PDB entry 5LH9 | X-ray diffraction, 1.95 A resolution | chains B and C of the 4 polymer chains in the assembly

[Chain B (and C)]
Molecule: Omega transaminase
From: Pseudomonas sp
Notes: EC 2.6.1.18; chain C of this document is another copy of the same molecule, construct and numbering; everything in this record applies to it too
Sequence (458 residues; row label = number of the first residue in the row; numbers below 1 keep their minus sign (Met-8 is residue -8)):
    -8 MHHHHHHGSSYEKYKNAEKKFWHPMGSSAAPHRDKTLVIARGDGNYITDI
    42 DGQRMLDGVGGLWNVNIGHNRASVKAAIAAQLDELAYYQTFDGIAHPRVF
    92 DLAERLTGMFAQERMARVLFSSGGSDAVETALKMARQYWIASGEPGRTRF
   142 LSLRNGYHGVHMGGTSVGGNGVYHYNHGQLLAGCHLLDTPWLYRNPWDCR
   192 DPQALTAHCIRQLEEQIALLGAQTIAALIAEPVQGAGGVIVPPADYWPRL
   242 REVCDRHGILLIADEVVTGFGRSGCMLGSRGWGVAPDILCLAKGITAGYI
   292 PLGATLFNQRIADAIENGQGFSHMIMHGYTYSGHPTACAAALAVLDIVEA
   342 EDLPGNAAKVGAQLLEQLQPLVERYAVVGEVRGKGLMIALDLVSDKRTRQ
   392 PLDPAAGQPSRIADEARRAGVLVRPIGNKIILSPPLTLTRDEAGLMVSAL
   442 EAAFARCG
Disordered / not traced: -8 to 2
Glycans and other covalent adducts: pyridoxal phosphate (PLP) linked to Lys284
Small-molecule neighbours: pyridoxal phosphate (PLP): Gly114, Gly115, Ser116, Val119, Tyr148, His149, Gly150, Glu222, Asp255, Val257, Val258

[Chain B / chain C interface]
Contacting residue pairs - 289 pairs, chain B then chain C:
  Tyr5(B) - Pro88(C)
  Tyr5(B) - Arg89(C)
  Tyr5(B) - Phe91(C)  hydrophobic
  Tyr5(B) - Asp92(C)  hydrogen bond
  Glu9(B) - Arg108(C)  salt bridge
  Lys10(B) - Arg108(C)
  Lys11(B) - Ala94(C)
  Lys11(B) - Glu95(C)  salt bridge
  Lys11(B) - Thr98(C)  hydrogen bond
  Lys11(B) - Ala107(C)
  Lys11(B) - Arg108(C)
  Lys11(B) - Val109(C)  hydrogen bond (backbone-backbone)
  Phe12(B) - Ala86(C)  hydrophobic
  Phe12(B) - Val90(C)  hydrophobic
  Phe12(B) - Phe91(C)  hydrophobic
  Phe12(B) - Val109(C)
  Trp13(B) - Arg108(C)
  Trp13(B) - Val109(C)  hydrogen bond (backbone-backbone)
  Trp13(B) - Phe298(C)  hydrophobic
  Trp13(B) - Ala303(C)  hydrophobic
  Trp13(B) - Glu307(C)  hydrogen bond
  Trp13(B) - Ile316(C)  hydrophobic
  His14(B) - Thr81(C)  hydrogen bond (side chain-backbone)
  His14(B) - Phe82(C)
  His14(B) - Asp83(C)
  His14(B) - Gly84(C)
  His14(B) - Ile85(C)  hydrogen bond (side chain-backbone)
  His14(B) - Ala86(C)
  His14(B) - Ile316(C)
  Pro15(B) - Thr81(C)
  Pro15(B) - Phe82(C)
  Pro15(B) - Asp83(C)  hydrogen bond (backbone-backbone)
  Pro15(B) - Ile316(C)
  Pro15(B) - His318(C)
  Pro15(B) - Gly319(C)
  Met16(B) - Phe82(C)  hydrophobic
  Met16(B) - Asp83(C)
  Met16(B) - Ile316(C)  hydrogen bond (backbone-backbone)
  Met16(B) - Met317(C)
  Met16(B) - His318(C)
  Gly17(B) - Asp83(C)
  Gly17(B) - Met315(C)
  Gly17(B) - Ile316(C)  hydrogen bond (backbone-backbone)
  Gly17(B) - Met317(C)
  Ser18(B) - His314(C)
  Ser18(B) - Met315(C)
  Ser19(B) - Ile306(C)
  Ser19(B) - Glu307(C)
  Ser19(B) - His314(C)  hydrogen bond (side chain-backbone)
  Ser19(B) - Ile316(C)
  Ala20(B) - Glu307(C)
  His23(B) - Asp83(C)  salt bridge
  Arg24(B) - Arg108(C)
  Arg24(B) - Glu307(C)  salt bridge
  Thr27(B) - Gly84(C)
  Thr27(B) - Ala86(C)
  Leu28(B) - Gly84(C)  hydrogen bond (backbone-backbone)
  Leu28(B) - Ile85(C)
  Leu28(B) - Ala86(C)  hydrogen bond (backbone-backbone)
  Val29(B) - Ala86(C)
  Val29(B) - His87(C)
  Val29(B) - Pro88(C)
  Ile30(B) - Leu76(C)
  Ile30(B) - Tyr79(C)  hydrophobic
  Ile30(B) - Ala86(C)  hydrogen bond (backbone-backbone)
  Ile30(B) - His87(C)
  Ile30(B) - Pro88(C)
  Ala31(B) - Glu75(C)
  Ala31(B) - Leu76(C)
  Arg32(B) - Asp74(C)
  Arg32(B) - Glu75(C)
  Arg32(B) - Leu76(C)
  Gly33(B) - Glu75(C)  hydrogen bond (backbone-backbone)
  Gly33(B) - Leu76(C)
  Ile38(B) - Tyr79(C)
  Asp48(B) - Tyr79(C)  hydrogen bond
  Val50(B) - Tyr79(C)
  Gly52(B) - Tyr79(C)
  Gly52(B) - Gln80(C)  hydrogen bond (backbone-side chain)
  Leu53(B) - Tyr78(C)
  Leu53(B) - Gln80(C)
  Leu53(B) - Phe82(C)  hydrophobic
  Leu53(B) - Thr321(C)
  Asn55(B) - Tyr78(C)
  Asn55(B) - Thr321(C)
  Asn55(B) - Tyr322(C)
  Val56(B) - Tyr78(C)  hydrophobic
  His60(B) - Tyr78(C)
  His60(B) - Tyr79(C)
  Asn61(B) - Leu73(C)
  Asn61(B) - Asp74(C)  hydrogen bond (side chain-backbone)
  Lys66(B) - Leu73(C)
  Lys66(B) - Asp74(C)  salt bridge
  Ile69(B) - Leu73(C)  hydrophobic
  Leu73(B) - Asn61(C)
  Leu73(B) - Lys66(C)
  Leu73(B) - Ile69(C)  hydrophobic
  Asp74(B) - Arg32(C)  hydrogen bond (backbone-side chain)
  Asp74(B) - Asn61(C)
  Asp74(B) - Lys66(C)  salt bridge
  Glu75(B) - Ala31(C)
  Glu75(B) - Arg32(C)
  Glu75(B) - Gly33(C)  hydrogen bond (backbone-backbone)
  Leu76(B) - Ile30(C)
  Leu76(B) - Ala31(C)
  Leu76(B) - Arg32(C)
  Leu76(B) - Gly33(C)
  Ala77(B) - Tyr290(C)  hydrophobic
  Tyr78(B) - Leu53(C)
  Tyr78(B) - Asn55(C)
  Tyr78(B) - Val56(C)  hydrophobic
  Tyr78(B) - His60(C)
  Tyr78(B) - Gly289(C)
  Tyr79(B) - Ile30(C)  hydrophobic
  Tyr79(B) - Ile38(C)
  Tyr79(B) - Asp48(C)  hydrogen bond
  Tyr79(B) - Val50(C)
  Tyr79(B) - Gly52(C)
  Tyr79(B) - His60(C)
  Tyr79(B) - Leu413(C)
  Gln80(B) - Gly52(C)  hydrogen bond (side chain-backbone)
  Gln80(B) - Leu53(C)
  Thr81(B) - His14(C)  hydrogen bond (backbone-side chain)
  Thr81(B) - Pro15(C)
  Phe82(B) - His14(C)
  Phe82(B) - Pro15(C)
  Phe82(B) - Met16(C)  hydrophobic
  Phe82(B) - Leu53(C)  hydrophobic
  Phe82(B) - Arg415(C)
  Asp83(B) - His14(C)
  Asp83(B) - Pro15(C)  hydrogen bond (backbone-backbone)
  Asp83(B) - Met16(C)
  Asp83(B) - Gly17(C)
  Asp83(B) - His23(C)  salt bridge
  Gly84(B) - His14(C)
  Gly84(B) - Thr27(C)
  Gly84(B) - Leu28(C)  hydrogen bond (backbone-backbone)
  Ile85(B) - His14(C)  hydrogen bond (backbone-side chain)
  Ile85(B) - Leu28(C)
  Ala86(B) - Phe12(C)  hydrophobic
  Ala86(B) - His14(C)
  Ala86(B) - Thr27(C)
  Ala86(B) - Leu28(C)  hydrogen bond (backbone-backbone)
  Ala86(B) - Val29(C)
  Ala86(B) - Ile30(C)  hydrogen bond (backbone-backbone)
  His87(B) - Val29(C)
  His87(B) - Ile30(C)
  Pro88(B) - Tyr5(C)
  Pro88(B) - Ile30(C)
  Arg89(B) - Tyr5(C)
  Val90(B) - Phe12(C)  hydrophobic
  Phe91(B) - Tyr5(C)  hydrophobic
  Phe91(B) - Phe12(C)  hydrophobic
  Asp92(B) - Tyr5(C)  hydrogen bond
  Ala94(B) - Lys11(C)
  Glu95(B) - Lys11(C)  salt bridge
  Ala107(B) - Lys11(C)
  Arg108(B) - Glu9(C)  salt bridge
  Arg108(B) - Lys10(C)
  Arg108(B) - Lys11(C)
  Arg108(B) - Trp13(C)
  Arg108(B) - Arg24(C)
  Val109(B) - Lys11(C)  hydrogen bond (backbone-backbone)
  Val109(B) - Phe12(C)
  Val109(B) - Trp13(C)  hydrogen bond (backbone-backbone)
  Leu110(B) - Trp13(C)
  Ser113(B) - Ser113(C)
  Ser113(B) - Pro292(C)
  Ser113(B) - Tyr322(C)
  Ser116(B) - Tyr320(C)
  Asp117(B) - Asp117(C)
  Asp117(B) - His152(C)  salt bridge
  Glu120(B) - Glu120(C)
  Glu120(B) - His152(C)
  Glu120(B) - Met153(C)  hydrogen bond (side chain-backbone)
  Leu123(B) - Met153(C)  hydrophobic
  Lys124(B) - Val151(C)  hydrogen bond (side chain-backbone)
  Lys124(B) - Met153(C)
  Lys124(B) - Thr156(C)  hydrogen bond
  Lys124(B) - His168(C)  hydrogen bond (backbone-side chain)
  Arg127(B) - Asn167(C)
  Arg127(B) - His168(C)  hydrogen bond (side chain-backbone)
  Arg127(B) - Gly169(C)
  Arg127(B) - Gln170(C)  hydrogen bond (side chain-backbone)
  Arg127(B) - Leu171(C)
  Gln128(B) - Asn167(C)  hydrogen bond (backbone-backbone)
  Gln128(B) - His168(C)
  Ile131(B) - Tyr166(C)
  Ile131(B) - Asn167(C)
  Ile131(B) - His168(C)
  Val151(B) - Lys124(C)  hydrogen bond (backbone-side chain)
  Val151(B) - His318(C)  hydrogen bond (backbone-side chain)
  Val151(B) - Gly319(C)
  Val151(B) - Tyr320(C)  hydrophobic
  His152(B) - Asp117(C)  salt bridge
  His152(B) - Glu120(C)
  His152(B) - His152(C)  hydrogen bond
  His152(B) - Tyr320(C)  hydrogen bond
  Met153(B) - Glu120(C)  hydrogen bond (backbone-side chain)
  Met153(B) - Leu123(C)  hydrophobic
  Met153(B) - Lys124(C)
  Met153(B) - Gly154(C)
  Met153(B) - Leu172(C)  hydrophobic
  Gly154(B) - Met153(C)
  Thr156(B) - Lys124(C)  hydrogen bond
  Val163(B) - Phe312(C)
  Val163(B) - Met317(C)
  Tyr164(B) - Met317(C)
  Tyr166(B) - Ile131(C)
  Tyr166(B) - Phe312(C)  hydrophobic
  Asn167(B) - Arg127(C)
  Asn167(B) - Gln128(C)  hydrogen bond (backbone-backbone)
  Asn167(B) - Ile131(C)
  Asn167(B) - Phe312(C)  hydrogen bond (side chain-backbone)
  Asn167(B) - Ser313(C)
  Asn167(B) - Met315(C)  hydrogen bond (side chain-backbone)
  His168(B) - Lys124(C)  hydrogen bond (side chain-backbone)
  His168(B) - Arg127(C)  hydrogen bond (backbone-side chain)
  His168(B) - Gln128(C)
  His168(B) - Ile131(C)
  Gly169(B) - Arg127(C)
  Gln170(B) - Arg127(C)  hydrogen bond (backbone-side chain)
  Gln170(B) - Leu172(C)
  Leu171(B) - Arg127(C)
  Leu171(B) - Leu172(C)  hydrophobic
  Leu172(B) - Met153(C)  hydrophobic
  Leu172(B) - Gln170(C)
  Leu172(B) - Leu171(C)  hydrophobic
  Lys284(B) - Thr321(C)
  Lys284(B) - Tyr322(C)  hydrogen bond (backbone-side chain)
  Thr287(B) - Tyr322(C)
  Gly289(B) - Tyr78(C)
  Gly289(B) - Tyr322(C)
  Gly289(B) - His325(C)  hydrogen bond (backbone-side chain)
  Tyr290(B) - Ala77(C)  hydrophobic
  Tyr290(B) - His325(C)  hydrogen bond (backbone-side chain)
  Ile291(B) - Ile291(C)  hydrophobic
  Pro292(B) - Ser113(C)
  Pro292(B) - Tyr322(C)  hydrophobic
  Pro292(B) - His325(C)
  Phe298(B) - Trp13(C)  hydrophobic
  Ala303(B) - Trp13(C)  hydrophobic
  Ile306(B) - Trp13(C)  hydrophobic
  Ile306(B) - Ser19(C)
  Glu307(B) - Trp13(C)  hydrogen bond
  Glu307(B) - Ser19(C)
  Glu307(B) - Ala20(C)
  Glu307(B) - Arg24(C)  salt bridge
  Phe312(B) - Val163(C)
  Phe312(B) - Tyr166(C)  hydrophobic
  Phe312(B) - Asn167(C)  hydrogen bond (backbone-side chain)
  Ser313(B) - Asn167(C)
  His314(B) - Ser18(C)  hydrogen bond
  His314(B) - Ser19(C)  hydrogen bond (backbone-side chain)
  His314(B) - Ala20(C)
  Met315(B) - Gly17(C)
  Met315(B) - Ser18(C)
  Met315(B) - Asn167(C)  hydrogen bond (backbone-side chain)
  Ile316(B) - Trp13(C)  hydrophobic
  Ile316(B) - Pro15(C)
  Ile316(B) - Met16(C)  hydrogen bond (backbone-backbone)
  Ile316(B) - Gly17(C)  hydrogen bond (backbone-backbone)
  Ile316(B) - Ser19(C)
  Met317(B) - Met16(C)
  Met317(B) - Gly17(C)
  Met317(B) - Val163(C)
  Met317(B) - Tyr164(C)
  His318(B) - Pro15(C)
  His318(B) - Met16(C)
  His318(B) - Val151(C)  hydrogen bond (side chain-backbone)
  Gly319(B) - Pro15(C)
  Gly319(B) - Val151(C)
  Tyr320(B) - Ser116(C)
  Tyr320(B) - Val151(C)  hydrophobic
  Tyr320(B) - His152(C)  hydrogen bond
  Thr321(B) - Leu53(C)
  Thr321(B) - Asn55(C)
  Thr321(B) - Lys284(C)
  Tyr322(B) - Asn55(C)
  Tyr322(B) - Ser113(C)
  Tyr322(B) - Lys284(C)  hydrogen bond (side chain-backbone)
  Tyr322(B) - Thr287(C)
  Tyr322(B) - Gly289(C)
  Tyr322(B) - Pro292(C)  hydrophobic
  His325(B) - Gly289(C)  hydrogen bond (side chain-backbone)
  His325(B) - Tyr290(C)  hydrogen bond (side chain-backbone)
  His325(B) - Pro292(C)
  Leu413(B) - Tyr79(C)
  Arg415(B) - Phe82(C)
Also at the interface, not in a pair above, chain B (114 interface residues in all): Lys26, Thr98, Phe111, Met125, Phe141, Tyr148, Leu293, Ser323
Also at the interface, not in a pair above, chain C (115 interface residues in all): Lys26, Leu110, Met125, Phe141, Tyr148, Leu293, Ile302, Ser323, Thr327

[In short]
114 residues of chain B face 115 of chain C across their interface; the contacts include 65 hydrogen bonds and
12 salt bridges. Polar pairs include Glu9(B)-Arg108(C), Lys11(B)-Glu95(C) and His23(B)-Asp83(C). Covalently
linked pyridoxal phosphate: at Lys284(B).
Both chains are Omega transaminase (Pseudomonas sp). Entry 5LH9 (Amine transaminase crystal structure from an
uncultivated Pseudomonas species in the PLP-bound (internal aldimine) form) was determined by X-ray
diffraction together with 5LHA from the same study.
